PDB entry 1PHW | X-ray diffraction, 2.36 A resolution | chain A

Chain A:
Name: 2-dehydro-3-deoxyphosphooctonate aldolase
Organism: Escherichia coli
Notes: EC 2.5.1.55
UniProt: P0A715 (KDSA_ECOLI); residues 1001-1284 here correspond to UniProt positions 1-284 (UniProt number = residue number - 1000)
Sequence (284 residues; numbered 1001 to 1284; the number before each row is that of its first residue):
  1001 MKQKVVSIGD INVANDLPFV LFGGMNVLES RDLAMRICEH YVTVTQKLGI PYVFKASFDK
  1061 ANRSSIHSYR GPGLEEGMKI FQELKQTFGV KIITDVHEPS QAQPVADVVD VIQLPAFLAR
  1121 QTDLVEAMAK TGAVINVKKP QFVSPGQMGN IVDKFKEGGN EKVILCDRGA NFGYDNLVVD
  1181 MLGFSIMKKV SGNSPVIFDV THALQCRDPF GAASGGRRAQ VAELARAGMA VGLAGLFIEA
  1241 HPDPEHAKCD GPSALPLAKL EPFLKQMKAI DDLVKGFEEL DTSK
Not modelled in the structure: 1206-1217
Small-molecule neighbours: any 5'-monophosphate nucleotide (N): P1115, A1116, F1117, K1138, R1168, D1199, H1202

Overview:
Ligands of chain A: any 5'-monophosphate nucleotide.
Chain A is 2-dehydro-3-deoxyphosphooctonate aldolase (Escherichia coli); the structure, Crystal structure of
KDO8P synthase in its binary complex with substrate analog 1-deoxy-A5P, was determined by X-ray diffraction
together with 1X6U, 1X8F and 1Q3N from the same study.
